PDB entry 8DN6 | X-ray diffraction, 3.00 A resolution | chains A and C of the 3 polymer chains in the assembly

Chain A:
Molecule: Protein TOC75-3, chloroplastic
Organism: Arabidopsis thaliana
Reference sequence: Q9STE8 (TC753_ARATH); residue numbers follow UniProt; this construct covers 141-449
Chain sequence (313 residues; each row starts with the number of its first residue):
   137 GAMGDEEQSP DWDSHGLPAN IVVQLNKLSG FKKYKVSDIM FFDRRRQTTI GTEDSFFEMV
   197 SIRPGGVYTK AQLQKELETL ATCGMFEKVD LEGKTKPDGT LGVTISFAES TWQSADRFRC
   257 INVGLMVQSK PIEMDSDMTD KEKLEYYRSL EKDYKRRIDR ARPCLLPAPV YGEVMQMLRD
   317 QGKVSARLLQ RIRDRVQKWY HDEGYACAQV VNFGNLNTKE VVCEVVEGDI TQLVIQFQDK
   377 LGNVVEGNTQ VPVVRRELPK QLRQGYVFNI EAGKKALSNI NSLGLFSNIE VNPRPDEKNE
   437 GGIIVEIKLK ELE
Not modelled in the structure: 137-251
Construct notes: expression tag (137-140)

Chain C:
Molecule: fabtc2_HC
Organism: synthetic construct
Chain sequence (239 residues; row label = number of the first residue in the row):
     1 EISEVQLVES GGGLVQPGGS LRLSCAASGF NFYYYSIHWV RQAPGKGLEW VASISPYSGY
    61 TYYADSVKGR FTISADTSKN TAYLQMNSLR AEDTAVYYCA RSYGWATYGL DYWGQGTLVT
   121 VSSASTKGPS VFPLAPSSKS TSGGTAALGC LVKDYFPEPV TVSWNSGALT SGVHTFPAVL
   181 QSSGLYSLSS VVTVPSSSLG TQTYICNVNH KPSNTKVDKK VEPKSCDKTH TSRHHHHHH
Not modelled in the structure: 1-2, 225-239
Disulfide bonds: C25-C99, C150-C206

Chain A / chain C interface:
Contacting residue pairs - 23 pairs, chain A then chain C:
  D252(A) with Y60(C)
  R253(A) with Y60(C), hydrogen bond (backbone-side chain)
  M274(A) with Y112(C)
  D276(A) with F30(C); Y35(C), hydrogen bond; R101(C), salt bridge
  L280(A) with Y34(C), hydrophobic; Y35(C); Y103(C), hydrophobic
  Y283(A) with Y103(C)
  R284(A) with Y34(C); Y103(C)
  L286(A) with Y108(C)
  E287(A) with Y108(C)
  K319(A) with Y60(C); T61(C); Y62(C)
  V320(A) with Y62(C), hydrogen bond (backbone-side chain)
  T354(A) with S55(C); Y60(C); W105(C)
  K355(A) with S58(C); Y60(C), hydrogen bond
Interface residues without a listed pair, chain A (15 interface residues in all): T275, N351
Interface residues without a listed pair, chain C (18 interface residues in all): S3, G29, P56, Y57, T107

Overview:
15 residues of chain A face 18 of chain C across their interface, with 4 hydrogen bonds and 1 salt bridge.
Polar contacts include D276(A)-R101(C), R253(A)-Y60(C) and D276(A)-Y35(C).
Chain A is Protein TOC75-3, chloroplastic (Arabidopsis thaliana) and chain C is fabtc2_HC (synthetic
construct); the structure, The crystal structure of the Arabidopsis thaliana Toc75 POTRA domains in complex
with fab tc2, was determined by X-ray diffraction together with 8DN7 from the same study.
